6EU3 - chains B and C of the 17 polymer chains in the assembly; structure by electron microscopy, 3.30 A resolution.

[Chain B]
Name: DNA-directed RNA polymerase III subunit RPC2
Source organism: Saccharomyces cerevisiae (strain ATCC 204508 / S288c)
Notes: EC 2.7.7.6
UniProt: P22276 (RPC2_YEAST); numbering as in UniProt (aligned over 1-1149)
Amino-acid sequence (1149 residues; row label = number of the first residue in the row):
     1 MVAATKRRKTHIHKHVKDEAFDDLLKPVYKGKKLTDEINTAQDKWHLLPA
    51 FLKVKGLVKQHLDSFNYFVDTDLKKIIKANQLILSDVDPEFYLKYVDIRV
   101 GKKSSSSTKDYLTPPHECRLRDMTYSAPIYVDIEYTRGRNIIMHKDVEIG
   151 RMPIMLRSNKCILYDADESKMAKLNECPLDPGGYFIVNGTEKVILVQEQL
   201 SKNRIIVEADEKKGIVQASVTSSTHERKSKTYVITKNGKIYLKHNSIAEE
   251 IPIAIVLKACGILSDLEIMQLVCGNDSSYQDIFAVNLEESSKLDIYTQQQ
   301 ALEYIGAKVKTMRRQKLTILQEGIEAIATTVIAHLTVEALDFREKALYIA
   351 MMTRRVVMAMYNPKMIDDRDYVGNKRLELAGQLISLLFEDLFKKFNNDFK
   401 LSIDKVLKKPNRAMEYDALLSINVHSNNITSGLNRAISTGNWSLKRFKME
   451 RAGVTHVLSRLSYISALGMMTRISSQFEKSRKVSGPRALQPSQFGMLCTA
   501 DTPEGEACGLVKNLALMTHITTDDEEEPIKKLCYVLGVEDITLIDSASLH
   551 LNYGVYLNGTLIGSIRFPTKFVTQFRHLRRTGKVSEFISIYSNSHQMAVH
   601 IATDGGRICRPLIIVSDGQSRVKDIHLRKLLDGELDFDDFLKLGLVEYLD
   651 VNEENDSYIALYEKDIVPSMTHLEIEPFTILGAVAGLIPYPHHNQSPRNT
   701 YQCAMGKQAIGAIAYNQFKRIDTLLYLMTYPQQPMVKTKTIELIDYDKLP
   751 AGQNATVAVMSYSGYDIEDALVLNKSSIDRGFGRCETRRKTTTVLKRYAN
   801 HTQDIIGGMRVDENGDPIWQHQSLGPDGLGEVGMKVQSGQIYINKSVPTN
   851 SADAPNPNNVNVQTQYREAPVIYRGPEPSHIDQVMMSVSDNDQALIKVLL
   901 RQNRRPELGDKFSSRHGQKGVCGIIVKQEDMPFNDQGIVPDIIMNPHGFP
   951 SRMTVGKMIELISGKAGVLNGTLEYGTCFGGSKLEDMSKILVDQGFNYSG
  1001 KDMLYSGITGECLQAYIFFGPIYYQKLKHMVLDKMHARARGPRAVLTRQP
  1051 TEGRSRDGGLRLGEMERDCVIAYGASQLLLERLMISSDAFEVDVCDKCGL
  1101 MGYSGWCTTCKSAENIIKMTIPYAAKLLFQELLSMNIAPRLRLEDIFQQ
Unresolved in the structure: 1-35
Swiss-Prot annotation at these positions:
  - zinc finger: C1095 to C1110 (C4-type)
  - binding site (Zn(2+)): C1095, C1098, C1107, C1110
Ion coordination: Zn2+: C1095, K1097, C1098, C1107
What the authors report for this chain:
  - conformationally variable residues (loop rearrangement): P1042 to R1061

[Chain C]
Name: DNA-directed RNA polymerases I and III subunit RPAC1
Source organism: Saccharomyces cerevisiae (strain ATCC 204508 / S288c)
UniProt: P07703 (RPAC1_YEAST); residues 1-335 here = UniProt positions 1-335
Amino-acid sequence (335 residues; each row starts with the number of its first residue):
     1 MSNIVGIEYNRVTNTTSTDFPGFSKDAENEWNVEKFKKDFEVNISSLDAR
    51 EANFDLINIDTSIANAFRRIMISEVPSVAAEYVYFFNNTSVIQDEVLAHR
   101 IGLVPLKVDPDMLTWVDSNLPDDEKFTDENTIVLSLNVKCTRNPDAPKGS
   151 TDPKELYNNAHVYARDLKFEPQGRQSTTFADCPVVPADPDILLAKLRPGQ
   201 EISLKAHCILGIGGDHAKFSPVSTASYRLLPQINILQPIKGESARRFQKC
   251 FPPGVIGIDEGSDEAYVKDARKDTVSREVLRYEEFADKVKLGRVRNHFIF
   301 NVESAGAMTPEEIFFKSVRILKNKAEYLKNCPITQ
Swiss-Prot annotation at these positions:
  - modified residue: S2 (N-acetylserine), S17 (Phosphoserine)

[How chain B and chain C interact]
Residue-residue contacts (65; chain B residue first):
  F718(B) - V91(C)  hydrophobic
  F718(B) - Q93(C)
  T729(B) - V96(C)
  Y730(B) - R100(C)
  K775(B) - G214(C)
  K775(B) - D215(C)
  S776(B) - A217(C)
  D779(B) - H99(C)  hydrogen bond (backbone-side chain)
  D779(B) - H216(C)  salt bridge
  D779(B) - A217(C)
  R780(B) - H99(C)
  R780(B) - A217(C)
  G781(B) - H99(C)
  R784(B) - H99(C)  hydrogen bond
  E786(B) - Q93(C)  hydrogen bond
  R788(B) - Q93(C)
  H880(B) - E95(C)  salt bridge
  R901(B) - Q93(C)
  R901(B) - D94(C)  salt bridge
  R901(B) - E95(C)  salt bridge
  N903(B) - E95(C)
  K927(B) - G214(C)  hydrogen bond (side chain-backbone)
  Q928(B) - I72(C)
  E929(B) - R68(C)  hydrogen bond (backbone-side chain)
  E929(B) - R69(C)  hydrogen bond (backbone-side chain)
  E929(B) - I72(C)
  E929(B) - S73(C)  hydrogen bond
  D930(B) - R69(C)  salt bridge
  F933(B) - R68(C)
  F933(B) - Y227(C)  hydrophobic
  D935(B) - S226(C)  hydrogen bond (backbone-side chain)
  D935(B) - Y227(C)
  D935(B) - R228(C)
  Q936(B) - S226(C)
  V992(B) - E278(C)
  G995(B) - T274(C)
  F996(B) - S276(C)
  N997(B) - S276(C)  hydrogen bond (side chain-backbone)
  N997(B) - R277(C)  hydrogen bond
  Y998(B) - R281(C)
  K1001(B) - R277(C)  hydrogen bond (backbone-side chain)
  M1003(B) - R293(C)
  Y1005(B) - L229(C)  hydrogen bond (side chain-backbone)
  Y1005(B) - R293(C)  hydrogen bond
  S1006(B) - R68(C)
  G1007(B) - N65(C)  hydrogen bond (backbone-side chain)
  G1007(B) - R68(C)  hydrogen bond (backbone-side chain)
  G1007(B) - R69(C)  hydrogen bond (backbone-side chain)
  I1008(B) - N65(C)
  I1008(B) - R69(C)
  T1009(B) - N65(C)
  G1010(B) - N65(C)
  G1010(B) - Y227(C)  hydrogen bond (backbone-side chain)
  E1011(B) - T15(C)
  E1011(B) - T16(C)
  C1012(B) - T15(C)
  L1013(B) - V12(C)
  Q1014(B) - R11(C)
  Q1014(B) - V12(C)
  Q1014(B) - T15(C)
  Y1016(B) - I7(C)
  Y1016(B) - E8(C)  hydrogen bond (side chain-backbone)
  Y1016(B) - N10(C)
  Y1016(B) - R11(C)  hydrogen bond (side chain-backbone)
  Y1016(B) - R277(C)
Interface residues without a listed pair, chain B (40 interface residues in all): G937
Interface residues without a listed pair, chain C (38 interface residues in all): Y9, T61, L103, G213, S220

[In short]
40 residues of chain B face 38 of chain C across their interface; the contacts include 19 hydrogen bonds and 5
salt bridges. Polar contacts include D779(B)-H216(C), H880(B)-E95(C) and R901(B)-D94(C). The Zn2+ site is
built by C1095(B), K1097(B), C1098(B) and C1107(B). UniProt lists 4 Zn2+-binding residues on chain B. The
paper reports conformational variability at P1042(B).
Here chain B is DNA-directed RNA polymerase III subunit RPC2 and chain C is DNA-directed RNA polymerases I and
III subunit RPAC1, both from Saccharomyces cerevisiae (strain ATCC 204508 / S288c). Entry 6EU3 (Apo RNA
Polymerase III - closed conformation (cPOL3)) was determined by electron microscopy (same publication as 6EU0,
6EU1 and 6EU2).
